Entry 7RFL (X-ray diffraction, 2.38 A resolution); this record covers chains A and E of the 3 polymer chains in the assembly.

== Chain A ==
Molecule: Site-specific DNA-methyltransferase (adenine-specific)
From: Clostridioides difficile
Notes: EC 2.1.1.72
UniProt: Q183J3 (Q183J3_CLOD6); residues 1-577 here = UniProt positions 1-577
Chain sequence (578 residues; row label = number of the first residue in the row; numbering starts at 0):
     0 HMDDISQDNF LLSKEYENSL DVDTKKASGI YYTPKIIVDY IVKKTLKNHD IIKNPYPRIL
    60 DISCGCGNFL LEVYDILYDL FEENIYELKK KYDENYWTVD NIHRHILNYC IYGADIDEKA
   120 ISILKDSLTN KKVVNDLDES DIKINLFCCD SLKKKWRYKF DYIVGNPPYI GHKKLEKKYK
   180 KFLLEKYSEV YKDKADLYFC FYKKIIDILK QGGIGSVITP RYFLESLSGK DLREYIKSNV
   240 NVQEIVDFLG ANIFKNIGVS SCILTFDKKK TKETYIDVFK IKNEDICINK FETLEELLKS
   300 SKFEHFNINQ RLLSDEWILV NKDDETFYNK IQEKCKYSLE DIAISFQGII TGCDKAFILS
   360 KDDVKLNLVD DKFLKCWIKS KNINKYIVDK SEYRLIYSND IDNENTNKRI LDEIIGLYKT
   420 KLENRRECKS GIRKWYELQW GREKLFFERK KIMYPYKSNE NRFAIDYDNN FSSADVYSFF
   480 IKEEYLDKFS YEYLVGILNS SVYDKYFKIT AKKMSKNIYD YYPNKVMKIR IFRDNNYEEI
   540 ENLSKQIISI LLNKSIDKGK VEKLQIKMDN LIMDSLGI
Unresolved in the structure: 0-21, 133-136
Sequence notes: expression tag (0)
Ion coordination: K+ site 1: Lys88, Lys89, Tyr91, Glu93; K+ site 2: Gly249, Ala250, Val258, Ser259
Ligand contacts: AW2 (5-bromo-7-{5-[(3-{[(4-tert-butylphenyl)carbamoyl]amino}propyl)(propan-2-yl)amino]-5-deoxy-beta-D-ribofuranosyl}-7H-pyrrolo[2,3-d]pyrimidin-4-amine): Lys25, Ala26, Tyr30, Ile61, Ser62, Gly64, Cys65, Asn67, Ala113, Asp114, Ile115, Asp116, Lys118, Ala119, Ile122, Cys148, Asp149, Ser150, Asn165, Pro167, Tyr178, Leu196, Phe200
From the paper describing this entry:
  - conformationally variable residues (loop rearrangement, side-chain flip): Val21 to Ser27, Tyr30
  - binding site for AW2: Tyr178

== Chain E ==
Molecule: DNA Strand 2
Sequence (14 nucleotides; each row starts with the number of its first residue):
     1 ATGGGACTTT TTGA
Unresolved in the structure: 1

== Interface between chain A and chain E ==
Residue-residue contacts (44):
  His171(A) with DT11(E), base contact; DT12(E), sugar contact
  Lys172(A) with DT9(E), hydrogen bond to the base; DT10(E), hydrogen bond to the base; DT11(E), base contact; DT12(E), phosphate contact
  Lys179(A) with DT12(E), hydrogen bond to the phosphate; DG13(E), salt bridge to the phosphate
  Leu183(A) with DA14(E), phosphate contact
  Lys191(A) with DA14(E), phosphate contact
  Asp192(A) with DG13(E), hydrogen bond to the phosphate; DA14(E), hydrogen bond to the phosphate
  Lys193(A) with DT12(E), hydrogen bond to the base; DG13(E), sugar contact
  Asn255(A) with DG3(E), hydrogen bond to the phosphate
  Ile349(A) with DT10(E), base contact; DT11(E), base contact
  Gly351(A) with DT10(E), phosphate contact
  Cys352(A) with DT10(E), phosphate contact
  Asp353(A) with DT10(E), hydrogen bond to the phosphate
  Lys378(A) with DT8(E), phosphate contact; DT9(E), salt bridge to the phosphate
  Ser379(A) with DT8(E), hydrogen bond to the phosphate
  Lys380(A) with DC7(E), phosphate contact; DT8(E), salt bridge to the phosphate
  Lys420(A) with DT11(E), salt bridge to the phosphate
  Arg424(A) with DT11(E), phosphate contact
  Arg425(A) with DT12(E), base contact; DG13(E), hydrogen bond to the base; DA14(E), base contact
  Glu426(A) with DT12(E), base contact
  Gln438(A) with DT11(E), base contact; DT12(E), base contact
  Trp439(A) with DT11(E), base contact; DT12(E), hydrogen bond to the base
  Tyr455(A) with DT8(E), hydrogen bond to the base; DT9(E), base contact
  Lys456(A) with DT8(E), base contact
  Ser472(A) with DT10(E), base contact
  Ala473(A) with DT10(E), base contact
  Asp474(A) with DT9(E), phosphate contact
  Lys515(A) with DG5(E), phosphate contact
  Ile517(A) with DC7(E), base contact; DT8(E), base contact
Interface residues without a listed pair, chain A (31 interface residues in all): Asp284, Ile348, Thr350

== In short ==
The interface between chain A and chain E involves 31 residues on one side and 10 on the other, with 12
hydrogen bonds and 4 salt bridges. Polar pairs include Lys172(A)-DT9(E), Lys172(A)-DT10(E) and
Lys193(A)-DT12(E). Ligands of chain A: compound AW2. The paper reports a binding site for AW2 at Tyr178(A);
conformational variability at Val21(A) and Tyr30(A).
Chain A is Site-specific DNA-methyltransferase (adenine-specific) (Clostridioides difficile) and chain E is
DNA Strand 2; the structure, CamA Adenine Methyltransferase Complexed to Cognate Substrate DNA and Inhibitor
SGC0946, was determined by X-ray diffraction, deposited together with 7RFK, 7RFM and 7RFN.
